7EGP - chains U and X of the 21 polymer chains in the assembly; structure by electron microscopy, 6.90 A resolution (low resolution: residue-level contacts below are approximate; hydrogen-bond / salt-bridge calls are withheld).

# Chain U
Molecule: Histone H2A
From: Xenopus laevis
UniProtKB: Q6AZJ8 (Q6AZJ8_XENLA); residues 1-129 here correspond to UniProt positions 2-130 (UniProt number = residue number + 1)
Amino-acid sequence (129 residues; numbered 1 to 129; the number before each row is that of its first residue):
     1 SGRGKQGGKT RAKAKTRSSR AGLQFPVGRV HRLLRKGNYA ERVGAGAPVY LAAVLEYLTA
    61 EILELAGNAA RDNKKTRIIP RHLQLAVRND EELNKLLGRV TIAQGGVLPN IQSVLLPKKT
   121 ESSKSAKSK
Unresolved in the structure: 1-11, 119-129

# Chain X
Molecule: 235-nt DNA strand
Sequence (235 nucleotides; row label = number of the first residue in the row; numbers below 1 keep their minus sign (DT-58 is residue -58)):
   -58 TAAAACCTCT ACAAATGTGG TATGGCTGAT TATGATCCTC TAGTACTTCT CGACAAGCTT
     2 CAGGATGTAT ATATCTGACA CGTGCCTGGA GACTAGGGAG TAATCCCCTT GGCGGTTAAA
    62 ACGCGGGGGA CAGCGCGTAC GTGCGTTTAA GCGGTGCTAG AGCTGTCTAC GACCAATTGA
   122 GCGGCCTCGG CACCGGGATT CTCCAGGGCG GCCGCGTATA GGGTCCATCA CATAA
Unresolved in the structure: -58 to -20, 147-176

# How chain U and chain X interact
Pairs across the interface (25; chain U residue first):
  Ala12(U) - DG30(X)
  Ala12(U) - DA31(X)
  Ala12(U) - DG32(X)
  Lys13(U) - DG30(X)
  Lys13(U) - DA31(X)
  Lys13(U) - DG32(X)
  Ala14(U) - DG29(X)
  Ala14(U) - DG30(X)
  Ala14(U) - DA31(X)
  Lys15(U) - DA31(X)
  Lys15(U) - DG32(X)
  Thr16(U) - DG30(X)
  Thr16(U) - DA31(X)
  Arg17(U) - DA31(X)
  Arg17(U) - DG32(X)
  Arg20(U) - DG32(X)
  Pro26(U) - DA31(X)
  Gly28(U) - DA31(X)
  Arg29(U) - DG30(X)
  Arg32(U) - DG30(X)
  Glu41(U) - DG39(X)
  Arg42(U) - DG37(X)
  Arg42(U) - DG38(X)
  Arg42(U) - DG39(X)
  Arg77(U) - DC20(X)
Interface residues without a listed pair, chain U (15 interface residues in all): Val27
Interface residues without a listed pair, chain X (9 interface residues in all): DA21

# Summary
Chain U and chain X form an interface of 15 and 9 residues respectively.
Chain U is Histone H2A (Xenopus laevis) and chain X is a 235-nt DNA strand; the structure, The structure of
SWI/SNF-nucleosome complex, was determined by electron microscopy (same publication as 7EG6 and 7EGM).
